Entry 4MFA (X-ray diffraction, 2.27 A resolution); this record covers chains A and P of the 4 polymer chains in the assembly.

Chain A:
Molecule: DNA polymerase beta
From: Homo sapiens
Notes: EC 2.7.7.7, 4.2.99.-
UniProtKB: P06746 (DPOLB_HUMAN); residue numbers follow UniProt; this construct covers 11-335
Amino-acid sequence (325 residues; numbered 11 to 335; the number before each row is that of its first residue):
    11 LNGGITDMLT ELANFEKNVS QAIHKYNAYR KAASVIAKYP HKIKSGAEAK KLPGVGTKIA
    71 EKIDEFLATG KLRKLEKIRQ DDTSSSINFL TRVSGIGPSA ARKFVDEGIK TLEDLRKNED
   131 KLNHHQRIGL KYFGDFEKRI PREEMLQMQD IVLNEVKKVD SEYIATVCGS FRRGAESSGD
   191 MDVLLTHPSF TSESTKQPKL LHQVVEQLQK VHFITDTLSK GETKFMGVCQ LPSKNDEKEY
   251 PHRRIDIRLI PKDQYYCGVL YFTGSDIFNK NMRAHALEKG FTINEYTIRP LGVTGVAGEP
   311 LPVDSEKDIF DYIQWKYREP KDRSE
Not modelled in the structure: 205-206, 244-245
Bound ions: Na+ site 1: Lys60, Leu62, Val65 (shared with 1 residue of chain D); Na+ site 2: Thr101, Val103, Ile106 (shared with DG9(P) of chain P); Mg2+ site 1 near Ser171 (its only coordinating residue here); Mg2+ site 2: Asp190 (shared with DT11(P) of chain P)
UniProt features mapped onto this chain:
  - region: Arg183 to Asp192 (DNA-binding)
  - active site: Lys72 (Nucleophile)
  - binding site (K(+)): Lys60, Leu62, Val65, Thr101, Val103, Ile106
  - binding site (Na(+)): Lys60, Leu62, Val65, Thr101, Val103, Ile106
  - binding site (dATP): Arg149, Ser180, Arg183, Gly189, Asp190
  - binding site (dCTP): Arg149, Ser180, Arg183, Gly189, Asp190
  - binding site (dGTP): Arg149, Ser180, Arg183, Gly189, Asp190, Asp192
  - binding site (dTTP): Arg149, Ser180, Arg183, Gly189, Asp190
  - binding site (Mg(2+)): Asp190, Asp192, Asp256
  - modified residue: Lys72 (N6-acetyllysine), Arg83 (Omega-N-methylarginine), Arg152 (Omega-N-methylarginine)
  - cross-link (Glycyl lysine isopeptide (Lys-Gly)): Lys41 (interchain with G-Cter in ubiquitin), Lys61 (interchain with G-Cter in ubiquitin), Lys81 (interchain with G-Cter in ubiquitin)
  - natural variant: Leu22 (L22P: Found in a gastric cancer sample; uncertain significance), Tyr39 (Y39C: Found in a gastric cancer sample; uncertain significance), Gly118 (G118V: Decreased DNA-directed DNA polymerase activity), Arg137 (R137Q: Decreased function in base-excision repair), Arg149 (R149I: Decreased DNA-directed DNA polymerase activity), Asp160 (D160N: Found in a gastric cancer sample; uncertain significance), Cys239 (C239R: Found in a gastric cancer sample; uncertain significance), Lys289 (K289M: Found in a colon cancer sample; uncertain significance), Asn294 (N294D: Found in a gastric cancer sample; uncertain significance), Glu295 (E295K: Found in a gastric cancer sample; uncertain significance)
  - mutagenesis: Phe25 (F25W: No effect on 5'-dRP lyase activity. Decreased ssDNA binding), His34 (H34G: Decreased 5'-dRP lyase activity. Decreased ssDNA binding), Lys35 (K35A: Decreased 5'-dRP lyase activity. Decreased ssDNA binding. Loss of 5'-dRP lyase activity; when associated with A-68 and A-72. Decreased ssDNA binding; when associated with A-68 and A-72 ...), Tyr39 (Y39F: No effect on 5'-dRP lyase activity; Y39Q: Abolishes DNA polymerase and 5'-dRP lyase activity), Lys41 (K41R: Abolishes ubiquitination; when associated with R-61 and R-81), Lys60 (K60A: Decreased 5'-dRP lyase activity. Decreased ssDNA binding), Lys61 (K61R: Abolishes ubiquitination; when associated with R-41 and R-81), Lys68 (K68A: No effect on 5'-dRP lyase activity. Decreased ssDNA binding. Loss of 5'-dRP lyase activity; when associated with A-35 and A-72. Decreased ssDNA binding; when associated with A-35 and A-72 ...), Glu71 (E71Q: No effect on 5'-dRP lyase activity. No effect on structure shown by circular dichroism. No effect on ssDNA binding), Lys72 (K72A: Severely reduced 5'-dRP lyase activity. Does not affect ssDNA binding. Loss of 5'-dRP lyase activity; when associated with A-35 and A-68. Decreased ssDNA binding ...), Glu75 (E75A: Slightly decreased 5'-dRP lyase activity. Decreased ssDNA binding. No effect on structure shown by circular dichroism), Lys81 (K81R: Abolishes ubiquitination; when associated with R-41 and R-61), 5 further mutagenesis entries in UniProt

Chain P:
Molecule: up primer
Sequence (11 nucleotides; each row starts with the number of its first residue):
     1 GCTGATGCGA T
Bound ions: Na+: DG9 (shared with Thr101(A), Val103(A), Ile106(A) of chain A); Mg2+: DT11 (shared with Asp190(A) of chain A)

Chain A / chain P interface:
Contacting residue pairs (20; chain A residue first):
  Val103(A) with DG9(P), phosphate contact
  Ser104(A) with DG9(P), phosphate contact
  Gly105(A) with DC8(P), phosphate contact; DG9(P), hydrogen bond to the phosphate
  Ile106(A) with DC8(P), phosphate contact; DG9(P), phosphate contact
  Gly107(A) with DC8(P), hydrogen bond to the phosphate; DG9(P), phosphate contact
  Pro108(A) with DC8(P), phosphate contact
  Ser109(A) with DG7(P), phosphate contact; DC8(P), hydrogen bond to the phosphate
  Ala110(A) with DC8(P), hydrogen bond to the phosphate
  His135(A) with DG9(P), sugar contact
  Asp190(A) with DT11(P), phosphate contact
  Asp192(A) with DT11(P), phosphate contact
  Arg254(A) with DA10(P), salt bridge to the phosphate
  Tyr271(A) with DT11(P), base contact
  Phe272(A) with DT11(P), sugar contact
  Asp276(A) with DT11(P), base contact
  Asn279(A) with DT11(P), hydrogen bond to the base
Other interface residues (no listed pair), chain A (21 interface residues in all): Gly179, Met236, Asp256, Arg258, Gly274

Summary:
The interface between chain A and chain P involves 21 residues on one side and 5 on the other; the contacts
include 5 hydrogen bonds and 1 salt bridge. Among the polar pairs are Asn279(A)-DT11(P), Gly105(A)-DG9(P) and
Gly107(A)-DC8(P).
Chain A is DNA polymerase beta (Homo sapiens) and chain P is up primer; the structure, Structure of human DNA
polymerase beta complexed with nicked DNA containing a mismatched template O6MG and ..., was determined by
X-ray diffraction.
